Entry 7NMD (X-ray diffraction, 2.25 A resolution); this record covers chains A and B of the 3 polymer chains in the assembly.

[Chain A]
Molecule: MHC class I antigen
Organism: Homo sapiens
UniProtKB: A0A411J078 (A0A411J078_HUMAN); residues 1-276 here correspond to UniProt positions 25-300 (UniProt number = residue number + 24)
Chain sequence (276 residues; each row starts with the number of its first residue):
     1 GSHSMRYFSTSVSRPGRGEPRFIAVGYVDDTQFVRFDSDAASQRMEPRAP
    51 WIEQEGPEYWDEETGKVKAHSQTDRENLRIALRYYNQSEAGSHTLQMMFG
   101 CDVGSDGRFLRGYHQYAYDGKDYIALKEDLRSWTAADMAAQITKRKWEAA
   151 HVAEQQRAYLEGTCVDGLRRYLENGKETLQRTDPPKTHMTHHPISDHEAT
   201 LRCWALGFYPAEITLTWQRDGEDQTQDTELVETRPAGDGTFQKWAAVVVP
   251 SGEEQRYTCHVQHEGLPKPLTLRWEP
Cystine bridges: Cys101-Cys164, Cys203-Cys259

[Chain B]
Molecule: Human MHC Class I, beta 2 microglobulin
Organism: Homo sapiens
UniProtKB: P61769 (B2MG_HUMAN); residues 1-99 here correspond to UniProt positions 21-119 (UniProt number = residue number + 20)
Chain sequence (100 residues; each row starts with the number of its first residue; numbering starts at 0):
     0 MIQRTPKIQVYSRHPAENGKSNFLNCYVSGFHPSDIEVDLLKNGERIEKV
    50 EHSDLSFSKDWSFYLLYYTEFTPTEKDEYACRVNHVTLSQPKIVKWDRDM
Differences from the reference sequence: initiating methionine (0)
UniProt features mapped onto this chain:
  - modified residue: Gln2 (Pyrrolidone carboxylic acid)
  - glycosylation: Ile1 (N-linked (Glc) (glycation) isoleucine), Lys19 (N-linked (Glc) (glycation) lysine), Lys41 (N-linked (Glc) (glycation) lysine), Lys48 (N-linked (Glc) (glycation) lysine), Lys58 (N-linked (Glc) (glycation) lysine), Lys91 (N-linked (Glc) (glycation) lysine), Lys94 (N-linked (Glc) (glycation) lysine)
Cystine bridges: Cys25-Cys80

[Interface between chain A and chain B]
Contacting residue pairs - 59 pairs, chain A then chain B:
  Phe8(A) - Ser55(B)
  Phe8(A) - Phe56(B)  hydrophobic
  Ser9(A) - Phe56(B)
  Thr10(A) - Leu54(B)
  Thr10(A) - Phe56(B)
  Thr10(A) - Phe62(B)
  Val12(A) - Ser33(B)
  Ile23(A) - Leu54(B)
  Val25(A) - Asp53(B)
  Val25(A) - Leu54(B)
  Val25(A) - Ser55(B)
  Tyr27(A) - Ser55(B)
  Tyr27(A) - Tyr63(B)  hydrogen bond
  Gln32(A) - Asp53(B)  hydrogen bond
  Arg35(A) - Asp53(B)  salt bridge
  Arg48(A) - Asp53(B)  salt bridge
  His93(A) - Met0(B)
  Gln96(A) - His31(B)
  Gln96(A) - Phe56(B)
  Gln96(A) - Trp60(B)  hydrogen bond (side chain-backbone)
  Gln96(A) - Phe62(B)
  Met97(A) - Phe56(B)
  Gln115(A) - Trp60(B)
  Tyr116(A) - Trp60(B)
  Ala117(A) - Trp60(B)  hydrophobic
  Asp119(A) - Met0(B)
  Asp119(A) - Ile1(B)  hydrogen bond (backbone-backbone)
  Asp119(A) - His31(B)
  Gly120(A) - Ile1(B)
  Gly120(A) - Arg3(B)
  Gly120(A) - His31(B)  hydrogen bond (backbone-side chain)
  Lys121(A) - Met0(B)
  Lys121(A) - Ile1(B)
  Asp122(A) - Trp60(B)  hydrogen bond
  His192(A) - Asp98(B)  salt bridge
  Arg202(A) - Asp98(B)  hydrogen bond (side chain-backbone)
  Arg202(A) - Met99(B)
  Trp204(A) - Asp98(B)
  Trp204(A) - Met99(B)
  Val231(A) - Gln8(B)
  Glu232(A) - Lys6(B)  salt bridge
  Glu232(A) - Gln8(B)  hydrogen bond (backbone-side chain)
  Glu232(A) - Tyr26(B)
  Glu232(A) - Ser28(B)  hydrogen bond
  Thr233(A) - Tyr26(B)
  Arg234(A) - Gln8(B)  hydrogen bond
  Arg234(A) - Tyr10(B)
  Arg234(A) - Met99(B)  hydrogen bond (side chain-backbone)
  Pro235(A) - Tyr10(B)  hydrogen bond (backbone-side chain)
  Pro235(A) - Tyr26(B)
  Ala236(A) - Arg12(B)  hydrogen bond (backbone-side chain)
  Ala236(A) - Asn24(B)  hydrogen bond (backbone-side chain)
  Gly237(A) - Arg12(B)
  Gly237(A) - Leu65(B)
  Asp238(A) - Arg12(B)
  Gln242(A) - Tyr10(B)
  Gln242(A) - Ser11(B)
  Gln242(A) - Arg12(B)
  Trp244(A) - Met99(B)  hydrogen bond (side chain-backbone)
Also at the interface, not in a pair above, chain A (36 interface residues in all): Ser92, Thr94, Met98
Also at the interface, not in a pair above, chain B (26 interface residues in all): His13, Pro32, Asp59

[In short]
The interface between chain A and chain B involves 36 residues on one side and 26 on the other; the contacts
include 15 hydrogen bonds and 4 salt bridges. Polar pairs include Arg35(A)-Asp53(B), Arg48(A)-Asp53(B) and
His192(A)-Asp98(B).
Chain A is MHC class I antigen and chain B is Human MHC Class I, beta 2 microglobulin, both from Homo sapiens;
the structure, Human Major Histocompatibility Complex A24 Allele presenting QLPRLFPLL, was determined by X-ray
diffraction.
